5BXR - chain A; structure by X-ray diffraction, 1.60 A resolution.

# Chain A
Name: Lacto-N-biosidase
From: Bifidobacterium bifidum JCM 1254
Notes: EC 3.2.1.140
UniProtKB: B3TLD6 (B3TLD6_BIFBI); residue numbers follow UniProt; this construct covers 41-663
Amino-acid sequence (644 residues; each row starts with the number of its first residue):
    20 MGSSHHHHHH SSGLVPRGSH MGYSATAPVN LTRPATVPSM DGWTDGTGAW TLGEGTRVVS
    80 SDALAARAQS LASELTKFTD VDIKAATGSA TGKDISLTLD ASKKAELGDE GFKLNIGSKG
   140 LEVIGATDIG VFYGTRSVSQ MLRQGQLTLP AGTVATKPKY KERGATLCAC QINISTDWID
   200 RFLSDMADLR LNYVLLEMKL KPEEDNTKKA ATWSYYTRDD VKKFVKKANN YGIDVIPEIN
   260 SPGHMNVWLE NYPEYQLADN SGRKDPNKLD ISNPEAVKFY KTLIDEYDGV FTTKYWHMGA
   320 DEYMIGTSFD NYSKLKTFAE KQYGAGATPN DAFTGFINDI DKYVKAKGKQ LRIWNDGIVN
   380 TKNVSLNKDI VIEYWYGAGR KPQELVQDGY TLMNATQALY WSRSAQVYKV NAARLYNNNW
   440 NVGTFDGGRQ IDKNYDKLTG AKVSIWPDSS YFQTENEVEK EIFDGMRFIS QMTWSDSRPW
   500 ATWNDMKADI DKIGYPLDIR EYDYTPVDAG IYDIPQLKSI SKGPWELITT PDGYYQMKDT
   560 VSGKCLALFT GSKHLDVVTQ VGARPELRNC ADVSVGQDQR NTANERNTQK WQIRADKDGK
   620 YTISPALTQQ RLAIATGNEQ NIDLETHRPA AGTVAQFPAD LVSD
Unresolved in the structure: 20-29
Disulfide bonds: C187-C189, C564-C589
Construct notes: initiating methionine (20); expression tag (21-40)
Small-molecule neighbours: beta-D-galactopyranose / 2-acetamido-1,2-dideoxynojirmycin: C187, C189, Q190, E216, N259, H263, D320, E321, W373, W394, Y419, Y427, W465, P466, D467, L574
Curated features (UniProtKB/Swiss-Prot):
  - active site: E321 (Proton donor/acceptor)
  - binding site (beta-D-galactosyl-(1->3)-N-acetyl-D-glucosamine): Q190, E216, N259, D320, E321, Y419, D467
  - mutagenesis: H263 (H263F: Does not affect the affinity for LNB-beta-pNP, but shows a reduced kcat value), D320 (D320A/N: Does not affect the affinity for LNB-beta-pNP, but exhibits significantly reduced kcat value), Y419 (Y419F: Significantly reduces both the affinity and kcat value for LNB-beta-pNP)
From the paper describing this entry:
  - binding site for 2-acetamido-1,2-dideoxynojirmycin: D467
  - catalytic residues: E321 (citing earlier work)

# Summary
Chain A binds beta-D-galactopyranose / 2-acetamido-1,2-dideoxynojirmycin. UniProt lists active-site residue
E321, 7 beta-D-galactosyl-(1->3)-N-acetyl-D-glucosamine-binding residues and 3 mutagenesis sites. From the
paper: the catalytic residue E321; a binding site for 2-acetamido-1,2-dideoxynojirmycin at D467.
Chain A is Lacto-N-biosidase (Bifidobacterium bifidum JCM 1254); the structure, LNBase in complex with
LNB-NHAcDNJ, was determined by X-ray diffraction together with 5BXP, 5BXS and 5BXT from the same study.
